7EQG - chains F and N of the 17 polymer chains in the assembly; structure by electron microscopy, 3.20 A resolution.

[Chain F]
Name: CRISPR-associated protein Csy3
Organism: Pseudomonas aeruginosa
Reference sequence: A0A659BSG0 (A0A659BSG0_PSEAI); residue numbers follow UniProt; this construct covers 1-342
Amino-acid sequence (342 residues; each row starts with the number of its first residue):
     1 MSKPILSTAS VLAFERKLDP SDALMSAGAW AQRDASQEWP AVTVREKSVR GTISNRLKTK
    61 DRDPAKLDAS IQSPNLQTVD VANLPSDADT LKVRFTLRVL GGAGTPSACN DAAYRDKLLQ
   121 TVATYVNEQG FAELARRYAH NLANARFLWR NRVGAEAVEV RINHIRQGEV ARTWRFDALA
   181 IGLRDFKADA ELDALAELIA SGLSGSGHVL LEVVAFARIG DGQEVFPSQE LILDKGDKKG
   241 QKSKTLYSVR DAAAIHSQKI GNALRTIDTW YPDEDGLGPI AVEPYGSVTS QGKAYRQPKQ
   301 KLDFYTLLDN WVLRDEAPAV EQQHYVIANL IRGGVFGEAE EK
Not modelled in the structure: 1-5, 339-342

[Chain N]
Molecule: 54-nt DNA strand
Sequence (54 nucleotides; row label = number of the first residue in the row; numbers below 1 keep their minus sign (DG-9 is residue -9)):
    -9 GGAAGCCATC CAGGTAGACG CGGACATCAA GCCCGCCGTG AAGGTGCAGC TGCT
Not modelled in the structure: -9 to 0

[Interface between chain F and chain N]
Contacting residue pairs (19):
  Ser10(F) with DC18(N), sugar contact; DA19(N), sugar contact
  Val11(F) with DC18(N), base contact; DA19(N), base contact
  Thr52(F) with DG10(N), base contact
  Asn55(F) with DG10(N), sugar contact; DC11(N), sugar contact
  Ser73(F) with DA8(N), sugar contact
  Pro74(F) with DA8(N), sugar contact
  Asn75(F) with DC9(N), sugar contact; DG10(N), base contact
  Leu76(F) with DA8(N), base contact; DC9(N), base contact
  Gln77(F) with DC9(N), phosphate contact; DG10(N), hydrogen bond to the base
  Leu233(F) with DC15(N), base contact
  Lys239(F) with DG10(N), phosphate contact
  Val335(F) with DT17(N), base contact
  Glu338(F) with DC18(N), phosphate contact
Interface residues without a listed pair, chain F (15 interface residues in all): Ile53, Asn110

[Summary]
15 residues of chain F face 8 of chain N across their interface, with 1 hydrogen bond. Its one hydrogen-bonded
contact is Gln77(F)-DG10(N).
Chain F is CRISPR-associated protein Csy3 (Pseudomonas aeruginosa) and chain N is a 54-nt DNA strand; the
structure, Structure of Csy-AcrIF5, was determined by electron microscopy (same publication as 7F45).
